PDB entry 8V8Z | X-ray diffraction, 2.01 A resolution | chains A and B of the 3 polymer chains in the assembly

[Chain A (and B)]
Name: Apolipoprotein(a)
Organism: Homo sapiens
Notes: EC 3.4.21.-; fragment: Kringle IV domain 8; chain B of this document is another copy of the same molecule, construct and numbering; everything in this record applies to it too
UniProt: P08519 (APOA_HUMAN); residues -10 to 83 here correspond to UniProt positions 1377-1470 (UniProt number = residue number + 1387)
Chain sequence (94 residues; each row starts with the number of its first residue; numbers below 1 keep their minus sign (Ala-10 is residue -10)):
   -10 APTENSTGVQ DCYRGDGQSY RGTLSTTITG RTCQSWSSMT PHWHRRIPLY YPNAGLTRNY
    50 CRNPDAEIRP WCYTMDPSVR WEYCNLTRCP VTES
Disordered / not traced: -10 to -1, 80-83 (chain B: -10 to -1, 79-83)
Disulfides: Cys1-Cys78, Cys22-Cys61, Cys50-Cys73
Small-molecule neighbours: muvalaplin (A1AAK): Trp32, Arg35, Asp54, Glu56, Trp60, Tyr62, Arg69, Trp70
Swiss-Prot annotation at these positions:
  - glycosylation (N-linked (GlcNAc...) asparagine): Asn-6, Asn74

[Chain A / chain B interface]
Residue-residue contacts (6):
  Met28(A) - Tyr39(B)  hydrophobic
  Trp32(A) - Trp32(B)  hydrophobic
  Trp32(A) - Arg34(B)
  Trp32(A) - Tyr39(B)
  Pro66(A) - Asp54(B)
  Ser67(A) - Ala55(B)  hydrogen bond (side chain-backbone)
Interface residues without a listed pair, chain A (6 interface residues in all): Thr29, Pro30
Interface residues without a listed pair, chain B (6 interface residues in all): Tyr40

[Overview]
Chain A and chain B each contribute 6 residues to their interface, with 1 hydrogen bond. The hydrogen-bonded
pair is Ser67(A)-Ala55(B). Ligands of chain A: muvalaplin.
Chain A and chain B are both Apolipoprotein(a) (Homo sapiens); the structure, Lipoprotein(a) Kringle IV domain
8 - Lp(a) KIV8 in complex with LY3473329, was determined by X-ray diffraction, deposited together with 8TCE
and 8V9B.
